1HAZ - chains A and B; structure by X-ray diffraction, 1.40 A resolution.

[Chain A]
Molecule: Beta-casomorphin-7
Chain sequence (4 residues; numbered 4 to 7; the number before each row is that of its first residue):
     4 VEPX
Modified positions: IL0 ((2S,3S)-2-amino-3-methylpentane-1,1-diol) at position 7

[Chain B]
Molecule: Elastase 1
Organism: Sus scrofa
Notes: EC 3.4.21.11
Reference sequence: P00772 (EL1_PIG); the construct lacks a stretch of the UniProt sequence and is renumbered around it, so the offset changes along the chain: 16-36 = UniProt 27-47; 37-65 = UniProt 51-79; 66-99 = UniProt 81-114; 100-145 = UniProt 117-162; 5 more segments
Chain sequence (240 residues; row label = number of the first residue in the row; note: 1 number in that range is skipped by the numbering (no residue carries it; nothing is unmodelled there); a row labelled like 36A-36C holds insertion residues (36A, then the next letters in order)):
    16 VVGGTEAQRNSWPSQISLQYR
36A-36C SGS
    37 SWAHTCGGTLIRQNWVMTAAHCVDRELTF
   65A R
    66 VVVGEHNLNQNNGTEQYVGVQKIVVHPYWNTDDV
99A-99B AA
   100 GYDIALLRLAQSVTLNSYVQLGVLPRAGTILANNSPCYITGWGLTR
   147 TNGQLAQTLQQAYLPTVDYAICSS
170A-170B SS
   171 YWGSTVKNSMVCAGGDGV
  188A R
   189 SGCQGDSGGPLHCLVNGQYAVHGVTSFVS
  217A R
   218 LGCN
  221A V
   222 TRKPTVFTRVSAYISWINNVIASN
Disulfides: Cys-42/Cys-58, Cys-136/Cys-201, Cys-168/Cys-182, Cys-191/Cys-220
Ion coordination: Ca2+: Glu-70, Asn-72, Gln-75, Asn-77, Glu-80

[How chain A and chain B interact]
Residue-residue contacts (25):
  Val-4(A) / Val-99(B)  hydrophobic
  Val-4(A) / Ala-99A(B)  hydrophobic
  Val-4(A) / Thr-175(B)
  Val-4(A) / Val-216(B)
  Val-4(A) / Arg-217A(B)
  Glu-5(A) / Gln-192(B)
  Glu-5(A) / Phe-215(B)
  Glu-5(A) / Val-216(B)  hydrogen bond (backbone-backbone)
  Glu-5(A) / Ser-217(B)
  Glu-5(A) / Arg-217A(B)
  Pro-6(A) / His-57(B)
  Pro-6(A) / Val-99(B)  hydrophobic
  Pro-6(A) / Ser-195(B)
  Pro-6(A) / Ser-214(B)
  Pro-6(A) / Phe-215(B)
  IL0_7(A) / His-57(B)  hydrogen bond (backbone-side chain)
  IL0_7(A) / Gly-190(B)
  IL0_7(A) / Cys-191(B)
  IL0_7(A) / Gln-192(B)
  IL0_7(A) / Gly-193(B)  hydrogen bond (backbone-backbone)
  IL0_7(A) / Asp-194(B)  hydrogen bond (backbone-backbone)
  IL0_7(A) / Ser-195(B)  covalent bond
  IL0_7(A) / Thr-213(B)
  IL0_7(A) / Ser-214(B)  hydrogen bond (backbone-backbone)
  IL0_7(A) / Val-216(B)
Other interface residues (no listed pair), chain B (17 interface residues in all): Trp-172

[Overview]
4 residues of chain A face 17 of chain B across their interface; the contacts include 1 covalent bond and 5
hydrogen bonds. Polar pairs include IL0_7(A)/His-57(B), Glu-5(A)/Val-216(B) and IL0_7(A)/Gly-193(B).
Glu-70(B), Asn-72(B), Gln-75(B), Asn-77(B) and Glu-80(B) form the Ca2+ site.
Chain A is Beta-casomorphin-7 and chain B is Elastase 1 (Sus scrofa); the structure, Snapshots of serine
protease catalysis: (C) acyl-enzyme intermediate between porcine pancreatic elastase and human
beta-casomorphin-7 jumped ..., was determined by X-ray diffraction, deposited together with 1HAX, 1HAY and
1HB0.
